Entry 5JML (X-ray diffraction, 2.29 A resolution); this record covers chain A.

== Chain A ==
Molecule: Ribonuclease pancreatic
Organism: Bos taurus
Notes: EC 3.1.27.5
UniProtKB: P61823 (RNAS1_BOVIN); residues 1-124 here correspond to UniProt positions 27-150 (UniProt number = residue number + 26)
Sequence (124 residues; row label = number of the first residue in the row):
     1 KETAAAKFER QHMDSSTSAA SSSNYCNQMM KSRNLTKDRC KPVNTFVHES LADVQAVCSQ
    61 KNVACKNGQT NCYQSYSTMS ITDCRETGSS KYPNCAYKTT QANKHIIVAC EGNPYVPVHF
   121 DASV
Disulfides: Cys26-Cys84, Cys40-Cys95, Cys58-Cys110, Cys65-Cys72
Metal / ion sites: iridium ion site 1 near Lys1 (its only coordinating residue here); iridium ion site 2: His105 (together with oxygen atom); iridium ion site 3 near His119 (its only coordinating residue here)
Ligand contacts: carbon monoxide (CMO): Met29, Ser32, Arg33
Curated features (UniProtKB/Swiss-Prot):
  - active site: His12 (Proton acceptor), His119 (Proton donor)
  - binding site (substrate): Lys7, Arg10, Lys41 to Thr45, Lys66, Arg85
  - glycosylation: Lys1 (N-linked (Glc) (glycation) lysine), Lys7 (N-linked (Glc) (glycation) lysine), Asn34 (N-linked (GlcNAc...) asparagine), Lys37 (N-linked (Glc) (glycation) lysine), Lys41 (N-linked (Glc) (glycation) lysine)

== Overview ==
Ligands of chain A: carbon monoxide. Curated annotation (UniProt) lists active-site residues His12 and His119
and 9 substrate-binding residues.
Chain A is Ribonuclease pancreatic (Bos taurus); the structure, X-ray structure of the complex between bovine
pancreatic ribonuclease and penthachlorocarbonyliridate(III) (2 months of soaking), was determined by X-ray
diffraction together with 5JMG from the same study.
